9AV5 - chains A and B; structure by X-ray diffraction, 2.36 A resolution.

# Chain A (and B)
Name: Hydroxysteroid 17-beta dehydrogenase 13
From: Homo sapiens
Notes: chain B of this document is another copy of the same molecule, construct and numbering; everything in this record applies to it too
UniProt: A0A8C0PP93 (A0A8C0PP93_CANLF); numbering as in UniProt (aligned over 2-300)
Amino-acid sequence (315 residues; each row starts with the number of its first residue; numbering starts at 0):
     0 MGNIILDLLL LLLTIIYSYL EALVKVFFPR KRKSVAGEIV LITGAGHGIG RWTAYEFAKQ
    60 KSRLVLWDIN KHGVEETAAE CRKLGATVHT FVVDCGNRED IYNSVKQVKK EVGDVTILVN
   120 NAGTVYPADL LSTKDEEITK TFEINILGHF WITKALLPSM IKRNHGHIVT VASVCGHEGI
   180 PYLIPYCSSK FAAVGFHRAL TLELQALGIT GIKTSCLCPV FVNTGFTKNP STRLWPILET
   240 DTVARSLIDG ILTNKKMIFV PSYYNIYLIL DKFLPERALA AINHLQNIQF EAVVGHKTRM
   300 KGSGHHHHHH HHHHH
Not modelled in the structure: 0-13, 274-314 (chain B: 0-3, 233-236, 274-276, 291-314)
Construct notes: expression tag (0-1, 301-314); engineered mutation Glu177 (Gly in A0A8C0PP93), Gly178 (Val in A0A8C0PP93), Ala205 (Thr in A0A8C0PP93), Val293 (Ile in A0A8C0PP93)
Small-molecule neighbours:
  - A1AG5 (8-(3,4-dichlorobenzene-1-sulfonamido)quinoline-5-carboxylic acid): Ser172, Val173, Cys174, Glu177, Gly178, Ile179, Leu182, Tyr185, Pro218, Val219, Phe220, Phe225, Thr226, Asn228, Pro229, Ser230, Thr231, Leu233, Tyr263, Tyr266, Leu267
  - NAD (nicotinamide-adenine-dinucleotide): Gly43, Gly45, His46, Gly47, Ile48, Gly49, Asp67, Ile68, Asn69, Val92, Asp93, Cys94, Gly95, Asn120, Ala121, Gly122, Ile143, Val170, Ala171, Ser172, Tyr185, Lys189, Pro218, Val219, Phe220, Val221, Thr223, Phe225

# How chain A and chain B interact
Contacting residue pairs - 82 pairs, chain A then chain B:
  Tyr16(A) - His283(B)
  Arg97(A) - Asp134(B)  salt bridge
  Tyr101(A) - Asp134(B)  hydrogen bond
  Asp128(A) - Glu202(B)
  Leu129(A) - Phe149(B)  hydrophobic
  Leu129(A) - Lys153(B)
  Leu129(A) - Glu202(B)  hydrogen bond (backbone-side chain)
  Leu130(A) - Leu156(B)  hydrophobic
  Leu130(A) - Pro157(B)  hydrophobic
  Leu130(A) - Ile160(B)  hydrophobic
  Thr132(A) - Lys153(B)  hydrogen bond (backbone-side chain)
  Asp134(A) - Arg97(B)  salt bridge
  Asp134(A) - Tyr101(B)  hydrogen bond
  Asp134(A) - Trp150(B)
  Asp134(A) - Lys153(B)  salt bridge
  Ile137(A) - Trp150(B)  hydrophobic
  Ile137(A) - Lys153(B)
  Thr138(A) - Trp150(B)
  Phe141(A) - Leu146(B)  hydrophobic
  Phe141(A) - Phe149(B)  hydrophobic
  Ile145(A) - Ser187(B)
  Leu146(A) - Phe141(B)  hydrophobic
  Phe149(A) - Leu129(B)  hydrophobic
  Phe149(A) - Phe141(B)  hydrophobic
  Phe149(A) - Ile183(B)  hydrophobic
  Phe149(A) - Pro184(B)  hydrophobic
  Phe149(A) - Ser187(B)
  Trp150(A) - Asp134(B)
  Trp150(A) - Ile137(B)  hydrophobic
  Trp150(A) - Thr138(B)
  Lys153(A) - Leu129(B)
  Lys153(A) - Leu130(B)
  Lys153(A) - Thr132(B)  hydrogen bond (side chain-backbone)
  Lys153(A) - Asp134(B)  salt bridge
  Lys153(A) - Ile137(B)
  Pro157(A) - Leu130(B)  hydrophobic
  Ile160(A) - Leu130(B)  hydrophobic
  Glu177(A) - Arg197(B)  salt bridge
  Glu177(A) - Leu201(B)
  Gly178(A) - Leu201(B)
  Pro180(A) - Leu201(B)
  Pro180(A) - Glu202(B)
  Pro180(A) - Ala205(B)  hydrophobic
  Tyr181(A) - Glu202(B)  hydrogen bond (backbone-side chain)
  Tyr181(A) - Ala205(B)
  Tyr181(A) - Leu206(B)  hydrophobic
  Ile183(A) - Phe149(B)  hydrophobic
  Ile183(A) - Phe195(B)  hydrophobic
  Ile183(A) - Ala198(B)  hydrophobic
  Ile183(A) - Leu199(B)  hydrophobic
  Ile183(A) - Glu202(B)
  Pro184(A) - Phe149(B)  hydrophobic
  Ser187(A) - Ile145(B)
  Ser187(A) - Phe149(B)
  Ser187(A) - Ala191(B)  hydrogen bond (side chain-backbone)
  Ser187(A) - Phe195(B)
  Phe190(A) - Phe190(B)
  Phe190(A) - Gly194(B)
  Ala191(A) - Ser187(B)  hydrogen bond (backbone-side chain)
  Ala191(A) - Ala191(B)  hydrophobic
  Gly194(A) - Phe190(B)
  Phe195(A) - Ile183(B)  hydrophobic
  Phe195(A) - Ser187(B)
  Arg197(A) - Lys271(B)
  Ala198(A) - Ile183(B)  hydrophobic
  Leu199(A) - Ile183(B)  hydrophobic
  Leu201(A) - Glu177(B)
  Leu201(A) - Gly178(B)
  Leu201(A) - Pro180(B)
  Glu202(A) - Asp128(B)
  Glu202(A) - Leu129(B)  hydrogen bond (side chain-backbone)
  Glu202(A) - Pro180(B)
  Glu202(A) - Tyr181(B)  hydrogen bond (side chain-backbone)
  Glu202(A) - Ile183(B)
  Ala205(A) - Pro180(B)  hydrophobic
  Ala205(A) - Tyr181(B)
  Leu206(A) - Tyr181(B)  hydrophobic
  Ile268(A) - Lys271(B)
  Leu269(A) - Ile287(B)  hydrophobic
  Lys271(A) - Ile268(B)
  Phe272(A) - Tyr18(B)
  Phe272(A) - Ile268(B)  hydrophobic
Interface residues without a listed pair, chain A (50 interface residues in all): Ala127, Lys133, Thr152, Leu156, Ile179, Leu182, Cys186, Ala192, Val193, Asp270
Interface residues without a listed pair, chain B (50 interface residues in all): Ala127, Lys133, Thr152, His176, Ile179, Leu182, Cys186, Val193, Phe258

# Summary
The chain A/chain B interface involves 50 residues from each chain; the contacts include 10 hydrogen bonds and
5 salt bridges. Among the polar pairs are Arg97(A)-Asp134(B), Asp134(A)-Lys153(B) and Glu177(A)-Arg197(B).
Ligands of chain A: NAD and compound A1AG5.
Chain A and chain B are both Hydroxysteroid 17-beta dehydrogenase 13 (Homo sapiens); the structure, Design and
application of synthetic 17B-HSD13 substrates to drug discovery, and to reveal preserved catalytic activity
..., was determined by X-ray diffraction together with 9AV4 and 9AV8 from the same study.
